Entry 8WI9 (electron microscopy, 3.50 A resolution); this record covers chains a and w of the 24 polymer chains in the assembly.

== Chain a ==
Molecule: 16S rRNA
Organism: Mycolicibacterium smegmatis MC2 155
Sequence (1528 nucleotides; numbered 1 to 1528; the number before each row is that of its first residue):
     1 UUUUUGUUUG GAGAGUUUGA UCCUGGCUCA GGACGAACGC UGGCGGCGUG CUUAACACAU
    61 GCAAGUCGAA CGGAAAGGCC CUUUCGGGGG UACUCGAGUG GCGAACGGGU GAGUAACACG
   121 UGGGUGAUCU GCCCUGCACU UUGGGAUAAG CCUGGGAAAC UGGGUCUAAU ACCGAAUACA
   181 CCCUGCUGGU CGCAUGGCCU GGUAGGGGAA AGCUUUUGCG GUGUGGGAUG GGCCCGCGGC
   241 CUAUCAGCUU GUUGGUGGGG UGAUGGCCUA CCAAGGCGAC GACGGGUAGC CGGCCUGAGA
   301 GGGUGACCGG CCACACUGGG ACUGAGAUAC GGCCCAGACU CCUACGGGAG GCAGCAGUGG
   361 GGAAUAUUGC ACAAUGGGCG CAAGCCUGAU GCAGCGACGC CGCGUGAGGG AUGACGGCCU
   421 UCGGGUUGUA AACCUCUUUC AGCACAGACG AAGCGCAAGU GACGGUAUGU GCAGAAGAAG
   481 GACCGGCCAA CUACGUGCCA GCAGCCGCGG UAAUACGUAG GGUCCGAGCG UUGUCCGGAA
   541 UUACUGGGCG UAAAGAGCUC GUAGGUGGUU UGUCGCGUUG UUCGUGAAAA CUCACAGCUU
   601 AACUGUGGGC GUGCGGGCGA UACGGGCAGA CUAGAGUACU GCAGGGGAGA CUGGAAUUCC
   661 UGGUGUAGCG GUGGAAUGCG CAGAUAUCAG GAGGAACACC GGUGGCGAAG GCGGGUCUCU
   721 GGGCAGUAAC UGACGCUGAG GAGCGAAAGC GUGGGGAGCG AACAGGAUUA GAUACCCUGG
   781 UAGUCCACGC CGUAAACGGU GGGUACUAGG UGUGGGUUUC CUUCCUUGGG AUCCGUGCCG
   841 UAGCUAACGC AUUAAGUACC CCGCCUGGGG AGUACGGCCG CAAGGCUAAA ACUCAAAGGA
   901 AUUGACGGGG GCCCGCACAA GCGGCGGAGC AUGUGGAUUA AUUCGAUGCA ACGCGAAGAA
   961 CCUUACCUGG GUUUGACAUG CACAGGACGC CGGCAGAGAU GUCGGUUCCC UUGUGGCCUG
  1021 UGUGCAGGUG GUGCAUGGCU GUCGUCAGCU CGUGUCGUGA GAUGUUGGGU UAAGUCCCGC
  1081 AACGAGCGCA ACCCUUGUCU CAUGUUGCCA GCACGUUAUG GUGGGGACUC GUGAGAGACU
  1141 GCCGGGGUCA ACUCGGAGGA AGGUGGGGAU GACGUCAAGU CAUCAUGCCC CUUAUGUCCA
  1201 GGGCUUCACA CAUGCUACAA UGGCCGGUAC AAAGGGCUGC GAUGCCGUGA GGUGGAGCGA
  1261 AUCCUUUCAA AGCCGGUCUC AGUUCGGAUC GGGGUCUGCA ACUCGACCCC GUGAAGUCGG
  1321 AGUCGCUAGU AAUCGCAGAU CAGCAACGCU GCGGUGAAUA CGUUCCCGGG CCUUGUACAC
  1381 ACCGCCCGUC ACGUCAUGAA AGUCGGUAAC ACCCGAAGCC GGUGGCCUAA CCCUUGUGGA
  1441 GGGAGCCGUC GAAGGUGGGA UCGGCGAUUG GGACGAAGUC GUAACAAGGU AGCCGUACCG
  1501 GAAGGUGCGG CUGGAUCACC UCCUUUCU
Unresolved in the structure: 1-8, 1524-1528

== Chain w ==
Molecule: Ribosome hibernation promotion factor RafH
Organism: Mycolicibacterium smegmatis MC2 155
UniProt: A0QZ86 (A0QZ86_MYCS2); residues 1-258 here = UniProt positions 1-258
Sequence (264 residues; numbered 1 to 264; the number before each row is that of its first residue):
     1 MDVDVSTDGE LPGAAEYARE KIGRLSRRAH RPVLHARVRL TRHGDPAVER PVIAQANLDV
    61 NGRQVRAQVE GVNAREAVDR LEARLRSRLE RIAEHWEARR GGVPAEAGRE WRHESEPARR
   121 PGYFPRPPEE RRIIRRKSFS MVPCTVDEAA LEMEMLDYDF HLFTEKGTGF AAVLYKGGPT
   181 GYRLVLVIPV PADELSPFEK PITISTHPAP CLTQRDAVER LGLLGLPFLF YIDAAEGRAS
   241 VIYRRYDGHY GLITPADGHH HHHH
Unresolved in the structure: 256-264
Sequence notes: expression tag (259-264)

== Interface between chain a and chain w ==
Contacting residue pairs (100):
  G510(a) with Pro46(w), base contact; Ala47(w), sugar contact
  G673(a) with Trp96(w), hydrogen bond to the base
  U768(a) with Glu97(w), base contact
  U769(a) with His30(w), hydrogen bond to the phosphate; Glu97(w), sugar contact
  A770(a) with Arg27(w), hydrogen bond to the base; Arg28(w), base contact; His30(w), salt bridge to the phosphate
  A774(a) with Glu97(w), base contact
  C775(a) with Glu97(w), hydrogen bond to the base; Arg100(w), hydrogen bond to the base
  G908(a) with Arg91(w), base contact; Ala98(w), hydrogen bond to the base; Gly102(w), sugar contact; Arg112(w), hydrogen bond to the phosphate
  G909(a) with Arg112(w), salt bridge to the phosphate
  G910(a) with Trp111(w), hydrogen bond to the phosphate; Arg112(w), phosphate contact; His113(w), hydrogen bond to the phosphate
  G911(a) with Trp111(w), hydrogen bond to the phosphate; His113(w), phosphate contact
  G935(a) with Ser6(w), phosphate contact
  G936(a) with Val5(w), sugar contact; Thr7(w), phosphate contact
  U947(a) with Arg37(w), hydrogen bond to the sugar; Arg39(w), sugar contact; Gln55(w), hydrogen bond to the sugar
  G948(a) with Gln55(w), phosphate contact; Asn57(w), sugar contact; Arg66(w), hydrogen bond to the base
  A951(a) with Arg37(w), base contact
  U1032(a) with Asp45(w), hydrogen bond to the sugar
  C1034(a) with Asp45(w), hydrogen bond to the sugar; Val48(w), base contact
  A1035(a) with Asp45(w), phosphate contact
  C1211(a) with His35(w), salt bridge to the phosphate
  A1321(a) with Leu34(w), base contact; Asn61(w), hydrogen bond to the sugar
  G1322(a) with Asn61(w), phosphate contact; Gly62(w), phosphate contact
  U1323(a) with Gly62(w), phosphate contact
  U1364(a) with His113(w), phosphate contact; Glu114(w), sugar contact
  C1365(a) with His113(w), salt bridge to the phosphate; Glu114(w), sugar contact
  C1367(a) with Arg63(w), salt bridge to the phosphate
  C1382(a) with Arg91(w), phosphate contact
  C1383(a) with Arg66(w), base contact; Ala67(w), base contact; Gln68(w), base contact; Arg84(w), hydrogen bond to the phosphate; Arg88(w), salt bridge to the phosphate; Arg91(w), salt bridge to the phosphate
  G1384(a) with Arg84(w), salt bridge to the phosphate; Ser87(w), phosphate contact; Arg91(w), hydrogen bond to the base
  A1476(a) with Asn73(w), base contact; Glu76(w), hydrogen bond to the sugar; Arg80(w), hydrogen bond to the sugar
  A1477(a) with Arg75(w), hydrogen bond to the base; Glu76(w), sugar contact; Asp79(w), hydrogen bond to the sugar
  G1478(a) with Lys21(w), phosphate contact; Arg75(w), sugar contact; Asp79(w), sugar contact
  U1479(a) with Lys21(w), salt bridge to the phosphate; Arg24(w), salt bridge to the phosphate; Glu82(w), phosphate contact
  C1480(a) with Arg24(w), salt bridge to the phosphate; Arg86(w), salt bridge to the phosphate
  G1481(a) with Arg27(w), salt bridge to the phosphate; Arg28(w), salt bridge to the phosphate
  U1482(a) with Glu90(w), phosphate contact
  A1487(a) with Glu110(w), base contact; Trp111(w), hydrogen bond to the base; Arg112(w), base contact
  G1488(a) with Arg91(w), base contact
  G1489(a) with Arg91(w), base contact; Gly101(w), hydrogen bond to the sugar; Gly102(w), sugar contact
  U1490(a) with Glu97(w), phosphate contact; Arg100(w), phosphate contact; Gly101(w), sugar contact
  A1515(a) with Glu110(w), base contact
  U1516(a) with Glu110(w), base contact; Trp111(w), hydrogen bond to the base
  C1517(a) with Glu110(w), base contact; Trp111(w), sugar contact
  A1518(a) with Trp111(w), stacking on the base; Ala118(w), base contact
  C1519(a) with Arg120(w), base contact
  C1520(a) with Arg120(w), sugar contact
  U1521(a) with Pro121(w), base contact; Tyr123(w), hydrogen bond to the base; Phe124(w), base contact; Pro125(w), base contact
  C1522(a) with Phe124(w), stacking on the base; Tyr246(w), sugar contact; Asp247(w), hydrogen bond to the sugar
Also at the interface, not in a pair above, chain a (52 interface residues in all): C776, G1033, A1210, C1523
Also at the interface, not in a pair above, chain w (63 interface residues in all): Asp4, His43, Gly44, Glu49, His95, Arg109, Pro117, Gly122

== Overview ==
52 residues of chain a face 63 of chain w across their interface, with 27 hydrogen bonds, 14 salt bridges and
2 aromatic stacking contacts. Polar contacts include G673(a)-Trp96(w), A770(a)-Arg27(w) and C775(a)-Glu97(w).
Here chain a is 16S rRNA and chain w is Ribosome hibernation promotion factor RafH, both from
Mycolicibacterium smegmatis MC2 155. Entry 8WI9 (Cryo- EM structure of Mycobacterium smegmatis 30S ribosomal
subunit (body 2) of 70S ribosome, bS1 and ...) was determined by electron microscopy together with 8WHX, 8WHY,
8WI7, 8WI8, 8WIB, 8WIC, 8WID and 8WIF from the same study.
